3HHW - chains M and N of the 10 polymer chains in the assembly; structure by X-ray diffraction, 2.70 A resolution.

[Chain M (and N)]
Name: Nucleoprotein
Source organism: Vesicular stomatitis Indiana virus
Notes: chain N of this document is another copy of the same molecule, construct and numbering; everything in this record applies to it too
UniProtKB: Q77E03 (NCAP_VSIVN); residue numbers follow UniProt; this construct covers 2-422
Sequence (421 residues; each row starts with the number of its first residue):
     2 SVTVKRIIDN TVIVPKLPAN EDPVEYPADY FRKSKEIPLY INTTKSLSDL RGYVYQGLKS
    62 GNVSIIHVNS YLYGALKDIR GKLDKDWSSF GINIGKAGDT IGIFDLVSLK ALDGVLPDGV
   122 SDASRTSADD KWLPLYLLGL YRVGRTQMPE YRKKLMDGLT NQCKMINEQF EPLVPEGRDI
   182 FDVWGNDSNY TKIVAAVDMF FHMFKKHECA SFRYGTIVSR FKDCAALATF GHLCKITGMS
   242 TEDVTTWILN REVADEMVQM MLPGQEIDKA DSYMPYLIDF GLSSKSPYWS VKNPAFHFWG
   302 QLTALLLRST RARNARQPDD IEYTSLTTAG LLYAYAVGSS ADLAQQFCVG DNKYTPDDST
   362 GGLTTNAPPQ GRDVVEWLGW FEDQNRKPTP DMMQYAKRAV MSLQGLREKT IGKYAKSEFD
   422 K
Differences from the reference sequence: engineered mutation Trp290 (Ser in Q77E03)
Swiss-Prot annotation at these positions:
  - binding site (RNA): Arg143, Tyr152, Lys206, Arg214, Lys286, Arg317, Arg408
Ligand contacts: d(-)-tartaric acid (TAR): Thr361, Gly362, Thr365, Thr366

[Chain M / chain N interface]
Pairs across the interface - 89 pairs, chain M then chain N:
  Ser2(M) with Glu243(N)
  Val5(M) with Glu243(N)
  Arg7(M) with Arg252(N); Ala255(N); Asp256(N), salt bridge; Val259(N)
  Ile14(M) with Met258(N), hydrophobic
  Val15(M) with Met262(N)
  Pro16(M) with Thr242(N), hydrogen bond (backbone-side chain); Thr246(N); Met262(N), hydrophobic
  Lys17(M) with Met262(N), hydrogen bond (backbone-side chain); Ile268(N); Asp269(N)
  Leu18(M) with Leu228(N); Phe231(N), hydrophobic; Gly232(N); Thr242(N); Asp269(N)
  Pro19(M) with Phe222(N), hydrophobic; Ile268(N)
  Ala20(M) with Asp269(N)
  Glu26(M) with Lys207(N)
  Asp180(M) with Glu169(N)
  Val184(M) with Lys165(N)
  Asn187(M) with Lys165(N)
  Thr246(M) with Phe348(N)
  Thr247(M) with Phe348(N); Val350(N)
  Ile249(M) with Ala345(N); Gln347(N), hydrogen bond (backbone-backbone); Phe348(N), hydrophobic
  Leu250(M) with Leu344(N); Ala345(N), hydrogen bond (backbone-backbone)
  Asn251(M) with Leu344(N)
  Arg252(M) with Gln347(N)
  Glu253(M) with Gly239(N)
  Ala255(M) with Gln347(N); Phe348(N), hydrophobic
  Gln318(M) with Thr311(N)
  Asp320(M) with Thr311(N); Arg312(N), salt bridge
  Asp321(M) with His233(N), salt bridge; Lys236(N); Arg312(N), salt bridge
  Ile322(M) with Lys236(N); Ile237(N)
  Glu323(M) with Lys236(N); Ile237(N); Thr238(N); Gly239(N); Arg373(N), salt bridge
  Tyr324(M) with Ile237(N), hydrophobic; Leu308(N); Arg309(N); Thr311(N)
  Thr325(M) with Leu308(N); Arg309(N); Tyr396(N)
  Ser326(M) with Ala342(N); Leu344(N); Arg373(N), hydrogen bond
  Thr329(M) with Leu344(N)
  Ala330(M) with Leu344(N), hydrophobic
  Asp374(M) with Asp352(N)
  Val376(M) with Gln346(N); Asp352(N); Asn353(N); Lys354(N)
  Leu379(M) with Gln346(N); Lys354(N)
  Gly380(M) with Lys354(N)
  Phe382(M) with Leu344(N), hydrophobic
  Glu383(M) with Lys354(N), salt bridge; Thr356(N), hydrogen bond
  Asn386(M) with Gln371(N)
  Arg387(M) with Leu344(N); Gln371(N)
  Lys388(M) with Ser340(N)
  Met394(M) with Arg399(N)
  Lys410(M) with Thr311(N)
  Lys414(M) with Gln405(N)
  Tyr415(M) with Arg309(N)
  Ser418(M) with Ser403(N)
  Glu419(M) with Arg309(N), salt bridge; Arg399(N), hydrogen bond (backbone-side chain)
  Lys422(M) with Arg399(N), hydrogen bond (side chain-backbone); Met402(N); Ser403(N), hydrogen bond
Interface residues without a listed pair, chain M (55 interface residues in all): Val3, Gly62, Ile181, Val259, Pro319, Val375, Glu409
Interface residues without a listed pair, chain N (57 interface residues in all): Thr161, Cys164, Cys235, Asp244, Ser310, Arg314, Val338, Gly339, Asp343, Cys349, Asp392

[Overview]
The interface between chain M and chain N involves 55 residues on one side and 57 on the other, with 9
hydrogen bonds and 7 salt bridges. Among the polar pairs are Arg7(M)-Asp256(N), Asp320(M)-Arg312(N) and
Asp321(M)-His233(N). Ligands of chain M: d(-)-tartaric acid.
Both chains are Nucleoprotein (Vesicular stomatitis Indiana virus). Entry 3HHW (Complex of a vesicular
stomatitis virus empty capsid with the nucleocapsid-binding domain of the phosphoprotein) was determined by
X-ray diffraction together with 3HHZ from the same study.
